PDB entry 2WBQ | X-ray diffraction, 1.10 A resolution | chain A

[Chain A]
Protein: L-arginine beta-hydroxylase
Organism: Streptomyces vinaceus
UniProtKB: Q6WZB0 (Q6WZB0_STRVI); numbering as in UniProt (aligned over 1-358)
Amino-acid sequence (358 residues; row label = number of the first residue in the row):
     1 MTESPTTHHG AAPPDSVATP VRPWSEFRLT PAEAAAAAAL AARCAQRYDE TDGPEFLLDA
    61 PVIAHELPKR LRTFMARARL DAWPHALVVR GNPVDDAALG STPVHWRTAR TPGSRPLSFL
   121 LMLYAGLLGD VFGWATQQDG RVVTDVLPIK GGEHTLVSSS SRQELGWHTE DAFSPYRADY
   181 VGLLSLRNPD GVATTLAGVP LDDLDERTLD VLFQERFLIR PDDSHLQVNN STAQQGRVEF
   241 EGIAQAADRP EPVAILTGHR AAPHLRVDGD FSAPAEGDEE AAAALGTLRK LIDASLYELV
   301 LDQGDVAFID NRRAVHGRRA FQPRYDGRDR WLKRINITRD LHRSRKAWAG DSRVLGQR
Disordered / not traced: 1-20, 232-235, 357-358
Construct notes: conflict Lys69 (Arg in Q6WZB0)
Curated features (UniProtKB/Swiss-Prot):
  - binding site (L-arginine): Leu156 to Ser158, Asp268 to Asp270, Arg334
  - binding site (Fe cation): His168, Glu170, His316
  - binding site (2-oxoglutarate): Thr194, Arg330, Arg334
Residues lining bound ligands: (2S,3S)-3-hydroxyarginine (ZZU): Gln137, Leu156, Val157, Ser158, Leu165, Gly166, Trp167, His168, Glu170, Asp222, Ser224, Asp268, Asp270, Phe271, His316, Arg334
Reported in the primary citation:
  - binding site for (2S,3S)-3-hydroxyarginine: Gln137
  - conformationally variable residues (order/disorder transition): Thr232 to Gln235
  - specificity-determining residues: Asp268, Asp270 (proposed by the authors, not directly observed)

[In short]
Ligands of chain A: (2S,3S)-3-hydroxyarginine. Curated annotation (UniProt) lists 7 L-arginine-binding
residues, 3 Fe cation-binding residues and 3 residues binding 2-oxoglutarate. The paper reports a binding site
for (2S,3S)-3-hydroxyarginine at Gln137; specificity determinants Asp268 and Asp270.
Chain A is L-arginine beta-hydroxylase (Streptomyces vinaceus); the structure, Crystal structure of VioC in
complex with (2S,3S)-hydroxyarginine, was determined by X-ray diffraction (same publication as 2WBO and 2WBP).
